3RWP - chain A; structure by X-ray diffraction, 1.92 A resolution.

[Chain A]
Molecule: 3-phosphoinositide-dependent protein kinase 1
Source organism: Homo sapiens
Notes: EC 2.7.11.1; fragment: Kinase domain, residues 51-359
Reference sequence: O15530 (PDPK1_HUMAN); residue numbers follow UniProt; this construct covers 51-359
Amino-acid sequence (311 residues; row label = number of the first residue in the row):
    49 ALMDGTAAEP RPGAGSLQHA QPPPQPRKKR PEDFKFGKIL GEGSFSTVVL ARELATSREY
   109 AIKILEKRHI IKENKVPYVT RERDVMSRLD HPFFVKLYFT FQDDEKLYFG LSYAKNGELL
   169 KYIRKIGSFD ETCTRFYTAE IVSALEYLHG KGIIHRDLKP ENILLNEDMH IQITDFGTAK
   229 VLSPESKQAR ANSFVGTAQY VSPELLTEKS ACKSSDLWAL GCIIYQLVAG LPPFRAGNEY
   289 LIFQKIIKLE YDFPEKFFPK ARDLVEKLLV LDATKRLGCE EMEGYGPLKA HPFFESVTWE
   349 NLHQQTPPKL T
Disordered / not traced: 49-72, 232-240
Construct notes: expression tag (49-50)
Modified / non-standard residues: S241 (phosphoserine; SEP)
Residues lining bound ligands: ABQ ([4-amino-7-(propan-2-yl)-7H-pyrrolo[2,3-d]pyrimidin-5-yl](6-{[(3S,4R)-4-(4-fluorophenyl)tetrahydrofuran-3-yl]amino}pyrazin-2-yl)methanone): L88, G89, E90, G91, S94, T95, V96, A109, K111, E130, V143, L159, S160, Y161, A162, E166, K207, E209, N210, L212, T222, D223
UniProt features mapped onto this chain:
  - active site: D205 (Proton acceptor)
  - binding site (ATP): S92 to S94, K111, S160 to A162, E166, E209, D223
  - modified residue: S241 (Phosphoserine), K304 (N6-acetyllysine), T354 (Phosphothreonine)

[In short]
Chain A binds compound ABQ. Curated annotation (UniProt) lists active-site residue D205 and 10 ATP-binding
residues.
Chain A is 3-phosphoinositide-dependent protein kinase 1 (Homo sapiens); the structure, Discovery of a Novel,
Potent and Selective Inhibitor of 3-Phosphoinositide Dependent Kinase (PDK1), was determined by X-ray
diffraction together with 3RWQ from the same study.
